PDB entry 8W23 | electron microscopy, 2.28 A resolution | chains C and R of the 20 polymer chains in the assembly

[Chain C (and R)]
Protein: Maltose/maltodextrin-binding periplasmic protein, Poly [ADP-ribose] polymerase tankyrase-2
Source organism: Homo sapiens
Notes: EC 2.4.2.30, 2.4.2.-; chain R of this document is another copy of the same molecule, construct and numbering; everything in this record applies to it too
UniProtKB: chimeric construct of P0AEY0, Q9H2K2: residues 474-838 from P0AEY0 (MALE_ECO57) positions 28-392 (UniProt number = residue number - 446); residues 850-1166 from Q9H2K2 positions 850-1166 (same numbers)
Chain sequence (729 residues; numbered 438 to 1166; the number before each row is that of its first residue):
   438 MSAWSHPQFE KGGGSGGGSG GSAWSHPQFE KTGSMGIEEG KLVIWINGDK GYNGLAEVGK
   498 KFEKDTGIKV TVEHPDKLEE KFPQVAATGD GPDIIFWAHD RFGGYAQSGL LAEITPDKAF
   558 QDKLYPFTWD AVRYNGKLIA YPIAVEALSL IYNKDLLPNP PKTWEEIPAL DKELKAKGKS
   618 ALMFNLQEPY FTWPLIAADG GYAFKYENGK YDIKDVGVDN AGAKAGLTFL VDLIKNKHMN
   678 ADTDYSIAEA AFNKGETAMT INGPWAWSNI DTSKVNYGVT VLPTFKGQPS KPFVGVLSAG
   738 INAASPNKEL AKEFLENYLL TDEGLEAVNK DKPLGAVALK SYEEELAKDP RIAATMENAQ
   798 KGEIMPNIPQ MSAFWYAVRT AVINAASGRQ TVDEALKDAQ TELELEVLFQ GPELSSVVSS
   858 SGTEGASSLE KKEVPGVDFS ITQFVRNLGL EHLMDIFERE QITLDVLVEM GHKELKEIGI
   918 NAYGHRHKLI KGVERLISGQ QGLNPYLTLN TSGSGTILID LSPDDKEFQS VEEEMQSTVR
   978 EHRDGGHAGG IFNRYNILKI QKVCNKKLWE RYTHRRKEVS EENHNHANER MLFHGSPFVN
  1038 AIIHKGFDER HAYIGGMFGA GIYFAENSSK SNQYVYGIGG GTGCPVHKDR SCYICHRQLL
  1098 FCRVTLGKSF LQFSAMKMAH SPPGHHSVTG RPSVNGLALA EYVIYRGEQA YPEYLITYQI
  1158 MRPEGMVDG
Not modelled in the structure: 438-874, 1159-1166
Sequence notes: initiating methionine (438); expression tag (439-473); linker (839-849)
Ion coordination: Zn2+: Cys1081, His1084, Cys1089, Cys1092
Residues lining bound ligands: A1AE4 (N-{2-[4-(2-hydroxypropan-2-yl)phenyl]-4-oxo-1,4-dihydroquinazolin-7-yl}-4-methoxy-6-phenylpyridine-3-carboxamide): Phe1030, His1031, Gly1032, Ser1033, Pro1034, Phe1035, His1048, Ala1049, Tyr1050, Met1054, Phe1055, Tyr1060, Phe1061, Ala1062, Lys1067, Ser1068, Tyr1071, Ile1075, Phe1110, Ser1111, Ala1112, Arg1128, Pro1129, Glu1138, Tyr1139, Val1140
UniProt features mapped onto this chain:
  - binding site (Zn(2+)): Cys1081, His1084, Cys1089, Cys1092
From the paper describing this entry:
  - binding site for A1AE4: Gly1032, Met1054, Ser1068, Tyr1071, Pro1129, Glu1138
  - specificity-determining residues: Leu1136
  - specificity-determining residues: Ala1112 (by similarity / conservation)
  - mutagenesis - L1136Y: decreased binding to A1AE4
  - mutagenesis - L1136Y: unchanged signaling in response to XAV939

[Chain C / chain R interface]
Contacting residue pairs - 35 pairs, chain C then chain R:
  Lys963(C) - Glu1018(R)
  Ser967(C) - Glu1019(R)
  Ser967(C) - Asn1020(R)
  Ser967(C) - His1021(R)
  Val968(C) - His1021(R)
  Lys999(C) - Asn1022(R)
  Glu1018(C) - Lys963(R)
  Glu1019(C) - Lys963(R)
  Glu1019(C) - Ser967(R)
  Asn1020(C) - Ser967(R)
  His1021(C) - Ser967(R)
  His1021(C) - Val968(R)
  His1021(C) - Glu971(R)
  His1021(C) - Met1028(R)
  His1021(C) - Phe1098(R)
  His1021(C) - Tyr1151(R)  hydrogen bond (backbone-side chain)
  Asn1022(C) - Lys999(R)
  Asn1022(C) - Arg1100(R)  hydrogen bond (backbone-side chain)
  Asn1022(C) - Glu1150(R)  hydrogen bond
  Asn1022(C) - Tyr1151(R)
  His1023(C) - Glu1026(R)  hydrogen bond (side chain-backbone)
  His1023(C) - Arg1027(R)
  His1023(C) - Met1028(R)
  Glu1026(C) - His1023(R)  hydrogen bond (backbone-side chain)
  Arg1027(C) - His1023(R)
  Arg1027(C) - Arg1027(R)
  Met1028(C) - His1021(R)
  Met1028(C) - Asn1022(R)
  Met1028(C) - His1023(R)
  Phe1098(C) - His1021(R)
  Arg1100(C) - Asn1022(R)  hydrogen bond (side chain-backbone)
  Lys1105(C) - Glu970(R)
  Glu1150(C) - Asn1022(R)
  Tyr1151(C) - His1021(R)  hydrogen bond (side chain-backbone)
  Tyr1151(C) - Asn1022(R)
Interface residues without a listed pair, chain C (21 interface residues in all): Glu964, Glu970, Glu971
Interface residues without a listed pair, chain R (21 interface residues in all): Glu964, Lys1105

[In short]
The chain C/chain R interface involves 21 residues from each chain, with 7 hydrogen bonds. Polar contacts
include His1021(C)-Tyr1151(R), Asn1022(C)-Arg1100(R) and Asn1022(C)-Glu1150(R). Bound to chain C: compound
A1AE4. The paper reports a binding site for A1AE4 at Gly1032(C), Met1054(C) and Ser1068(C) among others;
L1136Y of chain C reduces binding to A1AE4.
Both chains are Maltose/maltodextrin-binding periplasmic protein, Poly [ADP-ribose] polymerase tankyrase-2
(Homo sapiens). Entry 8W23 (Cryo-EM structure of human tankyrase 2 SAM-PARP filament bound to compound,
TDI-2804 (consensus map)) was determined by electron microscopy, deposited together with 8W25, 8W27, 8W28,
8W2T and 8W2U.
